Entry 3CHT (X-ray diffraction, 2.00 A resolution); this record covers chains A and B.

[Chain A (and B)]
Name: p-Aminobenzoate N-Oxygenase
From: Streptomyces thioluteus
Notes: chain B of this document is another copy of the same molecule, construct and numbering; everything in this record applies to it too
UniProt: Q70KH9 (Q70KH9_9ACTO); numbering as in UniProt (aligned over 1-336)
Chain sequence (336 residues; row label = number of the first residue in the row):
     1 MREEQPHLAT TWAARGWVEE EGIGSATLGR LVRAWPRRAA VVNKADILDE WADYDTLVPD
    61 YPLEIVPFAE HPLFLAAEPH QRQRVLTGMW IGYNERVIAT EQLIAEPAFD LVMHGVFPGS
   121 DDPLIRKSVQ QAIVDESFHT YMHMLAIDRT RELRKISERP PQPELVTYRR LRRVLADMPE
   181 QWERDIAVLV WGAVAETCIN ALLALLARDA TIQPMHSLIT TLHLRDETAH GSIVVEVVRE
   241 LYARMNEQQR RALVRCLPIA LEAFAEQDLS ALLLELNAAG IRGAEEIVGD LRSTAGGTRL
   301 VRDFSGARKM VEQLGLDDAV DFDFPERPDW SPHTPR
Unresolved in the structure: 1-23, 292-298, 332-336 (chain B: 1-23, 292-298, 331-336)
Metal / ion sites: mu-oxo-diiron Fe: Glu101, Glu136, His139, Glu196, His223, Glu227, His230
Residues lining bound ligands:
  - 4-nitrobenzoic acid (4NB): Tyr93, Val97, Thr100, Glu101, Ala105, Glu136, Ala195, Glu196, Asn200, Leu203, His223, Glu227
  - mu-oxo-diiron (FEO): Glu101, Glu136, His139, Glu196, His223, Glu227, His230
Curated features (UniProtKB/Swiss-Prot):
  - binding site (4-nitrobenzoate): Tyr93, Asn200
  - binding site (Fe cation): Glu101, Glu136, His139, Glu196, His223, Glu227, His230
  - mutagenesis: Arg96 (R96A: Loss of activity), Thr100 (T100A: 3-fold increase in activity; T100L: Retains 14% of activity), Glu101 (E101A: Loss of activity), Asp135 (D135A: Loss of activity), Glu136 (E136A: Loss of activity), His139 (H139A: Loss of activity), Glu196 (E196A: Loss of activity), Leu202 (L202F: 3.5-fold increase in activity), Asp226 (D226A: Loss of activity), Glu227 (E227A: Loss of activity), His230 (H230A: Loss of activity), Phe264 (F264A: No change in activity), 1 further mutagenesis entry in UniProt
What the authors report for this chain:
  - binding site for 4-nitrobenzoic acid: Tyr93, Val97, Thr100, Glu196, Asn200, Leu203
  - conformationally variable residues (side-chain flip): Glu196, Arg302

[Chain A / chain B interface]
Pairs across the interface (44):
  Val32(A) - Leu48(B)  hydrophobic
  Trp35(A) - Ala45(B)
  Trp35(A) - Phe138(B)  hydrophobic
  Pro36(A) - Ala45(B)
  Pro36(A) - Asp46(B)
  Val41(A) - Val41(B)  hydrophobic
  Val41(A) - Val42(B)
  Val41(A) - Val134(B)  hydrophobic
  Val42(A) - Val41(B)
  Val42(A) - Val42(B)
  Val42(A) - Ala45(B)  hydrophobic
  Ala45(A) - Trp35(B)
  Ala45(A) - Pro36(B)
  Ala45(A) - Val42(B)  hydrophobic
  Asp46(A) - Pro36(B)
  Leu48(A) - Val32(B)  hydrophobic
  Leu48(A) - Lys127(B)
  Met113(A) - Met144(B)  hydrophobic
  Pro123(A) - Asp148(B)
  Arg126(A) - Met144(B)
  Lys127(A) - Leu48(B)
  Lys127(A) - Met144(B)
  Lys127(A) - Leu145(B)
  Gln130(A) - Ser137(B)  hydrogen bond (side chain-backbone)
  Gln130(A) - Thr140(B)
  Gln130(A) - Tyr141(B)
  Gln130(A) - Met144(B)
  Gln131(A) - Tyr141(B)  hydrogen bond
  Val134(A) - Val41(B)  hydrophobic
  Val134(A) - Ser137(B)
  Val134(A) - Phe138(B)
  Ser137(A) - Gln130(B)  hydrogen bond (backbone-side chain)
  Ser137(A) - Ile133(B)
  Ser137(A) - Val134(B)
  Ser137(A) - Ser137(B)  hydrogen bond
  Phe138(A) - Val134(B)
  Thr140(A) - Gln130(B)
  Tyr141(A) - Gln130(B)
  Tyr141(A) - Gln131(B)  hydrogen bond
  Met144(A) - Met113(B)  hydrophobic
  Met144(A) - Arg126(B)
  Met144(A) - Lys127(B)
  Leu145(A) - Lys127(B)
  Asp148(A) - Pro123(B)
Also at the interface, not in a pair above, chain A (23 interface residues in all): Ile133

[Summary]
Chain A and chain B each contribute 23 residues to their interface, with 5 hydrogen bonds. Polar pairs include
Gln130(A)-Ser137(B), Gln131(A)-Tyr141(B) and Ser137(A)-Ser137(B). Bound to chain A: mu-oxo-diiron and
4-nitrobenzoic acid. From the paper: a binding site for 4-nitrobenzoic acid at Tyr93(A), Val97(A) and
Thr100(A) among others; conformational variability at Glu196(A) and Arg302(A).
Both chains are p-Aminobenzoate N-Oxygenase (Streptomyces thioluteus). Entry 3CHT (Crystal Structure of
Di-iron AurF with partially bound Ligand) was determined by X-ray diffraction together with 3CHH, 3CHI and
3CHU from the same study.
